7ZOU - chain A; structure by X-ray diffraction, 1.58 A resolution.

[Chain A]
Name: Synechocystis halorhodopsin
From: Synechocystis sp. PCC 7509
Sequence (234 residues; each row starts with the number of its first residue):
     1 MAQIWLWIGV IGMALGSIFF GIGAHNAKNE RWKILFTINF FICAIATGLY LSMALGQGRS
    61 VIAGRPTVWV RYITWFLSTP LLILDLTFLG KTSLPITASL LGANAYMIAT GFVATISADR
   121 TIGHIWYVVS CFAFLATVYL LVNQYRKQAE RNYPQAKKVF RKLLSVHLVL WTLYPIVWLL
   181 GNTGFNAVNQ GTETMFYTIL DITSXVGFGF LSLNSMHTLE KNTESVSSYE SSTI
Unresolved in the structure: 226-234
Modified residues: Met1 (N-formylmethionine; FME); LYR (n~6~-[(2Z,4E,6E,8E)-3,7-dimethyl-9-(2,6,6-trimethylcyclohex-1-en-1-yl)nona-2,4,6,8-tetraenyl]lysine) at position 205
Small-molecule neighbours:
  - eicosane (LFA), molecule 1: Gln3, Ile4, Trp7
  - eicosane (LFA), molecule 2: Trp5, Ile199, Ile202, Thr203, Val206, Gly207, Phe210
  - eicosane (LFA), molecule 3: Trp7, Val10, Leu51, Ile125
  - eicosane (LFA), molecule 4: Phe41, Ile45, Gly48, Leu49, Ser52, Gln57, Gly58, Trp69, Val70, Thr74, Leu77, Gly102, Ala105, Tyr106, Ala109, Thr110, Val113, Ile116, Trp126
  - eicosane (LFA), molecule 5: Ile45, Leu77, Pro80, Leu81, Leu84, Leu101
  - eicosane (LFA), molecule 6: Ser60, Ile62, Trp69, Ile73, Phe112
  - eicosane (LFA), molecule 7: Trp69, Ile73, Phe76, Leu77, Ala109, Phe112, Ile116
  - eicosane (LFA), molecule 8: Ile125, Val128, Val129, Phe132
  - eicosane (LFA), molecule 9: Tyr127, Cys131, Phe134, Leu135, Pro175, Ile176, Leu179
  - eicosane (LFA), molecule 10: Val169, Thr172, Leu173, Ile176
  - eicosane (LFA), molecule 11: Leu170, Leu173, Ile176, Val177, Leu180, Phe196, Ile199, Leu200, Thr203
  - eicosane (LFA), molecule 12: Leu180, Ala187, Val188
Reported in the primary citation:
  - binding site for chloride ion: Thr74, Ser78, Asp201
  - self-association interface (contacts with another copy of this molecule); pairs are residue here / residue on that copy: Gln57-Trp126
  - contacts within the chain: Asn39-Ser212 (hydrogen bond), Arg65-Arg120 (pi stacking), Asn39-Asp85 (hydrogen bond)

[Summary]
Ligands of chain A: 12 copies of eicosane. From the paper: a binding site for chloride ion at Thr74, Ser78 and
Asp201; a self-association interface involving Gln57 and Trp126.
Chain A is Synechocystis halorhodopsin (Synechocystis sp. PCC 7509); the structure, Crystal structure of
Synechocystis halorhodopsin (SyHR), Cl-pumping mode, ground state, was determined by X-ray diffraction,
deposited together with 7ZOV, 7ZOW and 7ZOY.
